6CVR - chains A and E of the 3 polymer chains in the assembly; structure by X-ray diffraction, 1.88 A resolution.

== Chain A ==
Protein: Aprataxin
Organism: Homo sapiens
Notes: EC 3.1.11.7, 3.1.12.2; fragment: Aprataxin catalytic Domain
UniProt: Q7Z2E3 (APTX_HUMAN); residues 165-342 here correspond to UniProt positions 179-356 (UniProt number = residue number + 14)
Amino-acid sequence (182 residues; numbered 161 to 342; the number before each row is that of its first residue):
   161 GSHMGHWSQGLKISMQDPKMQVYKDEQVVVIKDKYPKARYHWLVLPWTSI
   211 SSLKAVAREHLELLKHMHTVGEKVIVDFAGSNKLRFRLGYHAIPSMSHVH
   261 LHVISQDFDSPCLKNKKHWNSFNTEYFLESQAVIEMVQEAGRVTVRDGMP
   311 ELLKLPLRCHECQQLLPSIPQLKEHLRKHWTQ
Not modelled in the structure: 341-342
Sequence notes: expression tag (161-164); engineered mutation Asn242 (Ser256 in Q7Z2E3)
Curated features (UniProtKB/Swiss-Prot):
  - zinc finger: Leu317 to His339 (C2H2-type)
  - region (Interaction with DNA substrate): Asp193 to Lys197, Ser255, Met256
  - motif: His258 to His262 (Histidine triad motif)
  - active site: His260 (Tele-AMP-histidine intermediate)
  - site (Interaction with DNA substrate): Ser174, His251, His262, Lys277
Bound ions: Zn2+: Cys319, Cys322, His335, His339
Ligand contacts: adenosine monophosphate (AMP): Gly170, Leu171, Ser174, Ile191, Lys192, Asp193, Lys194, Tyr195, Lys197, His201, Leu203, His251, Pro254, Ser255, Met256, His260, His262
What the authors report for this chain:
  - contacts within the chain: Ser241-Asn242 (hydrogen bond)
  - conformationally variable residues (loop rearrangement): Asn242
  - catalytic residues: Lys197, His201, His260, His262 (citing earlier work)
  - disease-associated variants - K197Q: decreased binding to DNA
  - disease-associated variants - D185E, K197Q, A198V, R199H (DeltaT_m_ = -6.7 degC), H201Q, H201R, P206L, L223P, G231E, R247*, V263G, D267G, W279*, W279R, R306*: decreased stability
  - disease-associated variants - R247*, W279*: decreased expression
  - disease-associated variants - L248M: increased stability in response to adenosine monophosphate
  - disease-associated variants - L248M: unchanged stability
  - disease-associated variants - K197Q, R199H (14- to 18-fold), H201Q, L223P, V263G (7-fold), D267G, W279R, R306*: decreased catalytic activity

== Chain E ==
Molecule: 10-nt DNA strand
Sequence (10 nucleotides; each row starts with the number of its first residue):
     1 GAATCATAAC

== Chain A / chain E interface ==
Contacting residue pairs (6):
  Lys276(A) - DC5(E)  salt bridge to the phosphate
  Ser328(A) - DA3(E)  phosphate contact
  Ser328(A) - DT4(E)  phosphate contact
  Ile329(A) - DT4(E)  hydrogen bond to the phosphate
  Pro330(A) - DA3(E)  phosphate contact
  Pro330(A) - DT4(E)  phosphate contact
Also at the interface, not in a pair above, chain A (5 interface residues in all): Lys314
Also at the interface, not in a pair above, chain E (4 interface residues in all): DA6

== In short ==
5 residues of chain A and 4 residues of chain E are in contact, with 1 hydrogen bond and 1 salt bridge. Among
the polar pairs are Ile329(A)-DT4(E) and Lys276(A)-DC5(E). From the paper: catalytic residues Lys197(A),
His201(A) and His260(A) among others; D185E, K197Q and A198V of chain A, among others, reduce stability; 16
substitutions were tested in all.
Chain A is Aprataxin (Homo sapiens) and chain E is a 10-nt DNA strand; the structure, Human Aprataxin (Aptx)
S242N bound to RNA-DNA, AMP and Zn product complex, was determined by X-ray diffraction together with 6CVO,
6CVP, 6CVQ, 6CVS and 6CVT from the same study.
